7PF0 - chains a and I of the 28 polymer chains in the assembly; structure by electron microscopy, 11.00 A resolution (very low resolution: no residue pairs are listed; an interface is given only as per-side residue counts).

# Chain a
Molecule: Histone H3.2
From: Homo sapiens
UniProtKB: Q71DI3 (H32_HUMAN); residues 0-135 here correspond to UniProt positions 1-136 (UniProt number = residue number + 1)
Sequence (136 residues; numbered 0 to 135; the number before each row is that of its first residue; numbering starts at 0):
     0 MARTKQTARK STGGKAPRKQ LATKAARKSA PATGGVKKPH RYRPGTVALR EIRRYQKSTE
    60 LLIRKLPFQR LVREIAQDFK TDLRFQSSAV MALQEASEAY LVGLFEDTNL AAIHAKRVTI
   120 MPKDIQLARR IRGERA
Unresolved in the structure: 0-36, 134-135
Construct notes: engineered mutation Ala-110 (Cys111 in Q71DI3)
Curated features (UniProtKB/Swiss-Prot):
  - modified residue: Arg-2 (Asymmetric dimethylarginine), Thr-3 (Phosphothreonine), Lys-4 (Allysine), Gln-5 (5-glutamyl dopamine), Thr-6 (Phosphothreonine), Arg-8 (Citrulline), Lys-9 (N6,N6,N6-trimethyllysine), Ser-10 (ADP-ribosylserine), Thr-11 (Phosphothreonine), Lys-14 (N6-(2-hydroxyisobutyryl)lysine), Arg-17 (Asymmetric dimethylarginine), Lys-18 (N6-(2-hydroxyisobutyryl)lysine), Lys-23 (N6-(2-hydroxyisobutyryl)lysine), Arg-26 (Citrulline), Lys-27 (N6,N6,N6-trimethyllysine), Ser-28 (ADP-ribosylserine), Lys-36 (N6,N6,N6-trimethyllysine), Lys-37 (N6-methyllysine), Tyr-41 (Phosphotyrosine), Lys-56 (N6,N6,N6-trimethyllysine) and 8 more in UniProt
  - lipidation: Lys-18 (N6-decanoyllysine)

# Chain I
Molecule: 541-nt DNA strand
From: synthetic construct
Sequence (541 nucleotides; numbered 11 to 551; the number before each row is that of its first residue):
    11 CACTGGCCGC CTGGAGAATC CCGGTGCCGA GGCCGCTCAA TTGGTCGTAG ACAGCTCTAG
    71 CACCGCTTAA ACGCACGTAC GCGCTGTCCC CCGCGTTTTA ACCGCCAAGG GGATTACTCC
   131 CTAGTCTCCA GGCACGTGTC AGATATATAC ACCCTGTCAT GTAAGTATTA AGGTAACCCG
   191 TCTCGCGCAC TGGCCGCCTG GAGAATCCCG GTGCCGAGGC CGCTCAATTG GTCGTAGACA
   251 GCTCTAGCAC CGCTTAAACG CACGTACGCG CTGTCCCCCG CGTTTTAACC GCCAAGGGGA
   311 TTACTCCCTA GTCTCCAGGC ACGTGTCAGA TATATACATC CTGTCATGTA AGTATTAAGG
   371 TAACCCGTCT CGCGCACTGG CCGCCTGGAG AATCCCGGTG CCGAGGCCGC TCAATTGGTC
   431 GTAGACAGCT CTAGCACCGC TTAAACGCAC GTACGCGCTG TCCCCCGCGT TTTAACCGCC
   491 AAGGGGATTA CTCCCTAGTC TCCAGGCACG TGTCAGATAT ATACATCCTG TCATGTAAGT
   551 A

# Interface between chain a and chain I
At this resolution (11 A) residue pairs are not listed: 18 residues of chain a and 14 of chain I lie at the interface.

# Summary
The interface between chain a and chain I involves 18 residues on one side and 14 on the other.
Here chain a is Histone H3.2 (Homo sapiens) and chain I is a 541-nt DNA strand (synthetic construct). Entry
7PF0 (Trinucleosome of the 4x177 nucleosome array containing H1) was determined by electron microscopy
together with 7PET, 7PEU, 7PEV, 7PEW, 7PEX, 7PEY and 16 further entries from the same study.
